Entry 6P94 (X-ray diffraction, 2.09 A resolution); this record covers chains A and V of the 5 polymer chains in the assembly.

# Chain A
Name: DNA-(apurinic or apyrimidinic site) lyase
Organism: Homo sapiens
Notes: EC 3.1.-.-, 4.2.99.18
Reference sequence: P27695 (APEX1_HUMAN); residue numbers follow UniProt; this construct covers 43-318
Amino-acid sequence (276 residues; each row starts with the number of its first residue):
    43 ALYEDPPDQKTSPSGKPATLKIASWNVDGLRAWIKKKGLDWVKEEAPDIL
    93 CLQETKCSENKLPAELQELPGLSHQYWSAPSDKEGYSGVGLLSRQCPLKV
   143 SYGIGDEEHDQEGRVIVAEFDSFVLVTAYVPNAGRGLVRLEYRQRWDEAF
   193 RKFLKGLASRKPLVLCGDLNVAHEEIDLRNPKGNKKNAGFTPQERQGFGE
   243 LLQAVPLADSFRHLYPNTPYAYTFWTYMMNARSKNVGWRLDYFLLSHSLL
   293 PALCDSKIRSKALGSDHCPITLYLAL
Construct notes: conflict Ala65 (Cys in P27695)
Bound ions: Mg2+: Glu96 (shared with 1 residue of chain D; 1 residue of chain P)
Reported in the primary citation:
  - conformationally variable residues: Trp83
  - mutagenesis - K98A: unchanged growth
  - mutagenesis - F266A: increased growth
  - mutagenesis - R177A, D210N: decreased growth in response to MMS
  - mutagenesis - D70A: increased growth in response to bleomycin
  - mutagenesis - D70A: unchanged growth in response to paraquat
  - mutagenesis - D210N: decreased growth in response to oxidising agents

# Chain V
Molecule: 21-nt DNA strand
Sequence (21 nucleotides; row label = number of the first residue in the row):
     1 GGATCCGTCGGGCGCATCAGC

# How chain A and chain V interact
Contacting residue pairs - 26 pairs, chain A then chain V:
  Asp70(A) - DG14(V)  sugar contact
  Gly71(A) - DG14(V)  phosphate contact
  Gly71(A) - DC15(V)  phosphate contact
  Leu72(A) - DC15(V)  phosphate contact
  Arg73(A) - DC15(V)  hydrogen bond to the phosphate
  Arg73(A) - DA16(V)  salt bridge to the phosphate
  Ala74(A) - DG14(V)  sugar contact
  Ala74(A) - DC15(V)  hydrogen bond to the phosphate
  Lys78(A) - DC13(V)  phosphate contact
  Lys78(A) - DG14(V)  salt bridge to the phosphate
  Lys98(A) - DG14(V)  base contact
  Lys98(A) - DC15(V)  sugar contact
  Glu126(A) - DA16(V)  phosphate contact
  Gly127(A) - DC15(V)  phosphate contact
  Gly127(A) - DA16(V)  sugar contact
  Tyr128(A) - DG14(V)  base contact
  Arg177(A) - DG10(V)  base contact
  Arg177(A) - DG11(V)  hydrogen bond to the base
  Lys224(A) - DC5(V)  phosphate contact
  Lys228(A) - DG7(V)  salt bridge to the phosphate
  Tyr269(A) - DG12(V)  sugar contact
  Tyr269(A) - DC13(V)  sugar contact
  Met270(A) - DG10(V)  base contact
  Met270(A) - DG11(V)  base contact
  Met270(A) - DG12(V)  sugar contact
  Met271(A) - DG10(V)  base contact

# Overview
16 residues of chain A and 9 residues of chain V are in contact, with 3 hydrogen bonds and 3 salt bridges.
Among the polar pairs are Arg177(A)-DG11(V), Arg73(A)-DC15(V) and Ala74(A)-DC15(V). From the paper: R177A and
D210N of chain A reduce growth in response to MMS; conformational variability at Trp83(A); 5 substitutions
were tested in all.
Here chain A is DNA-(apurinic or apyrimidinic site) lyase (Homo sapiens) and chain V is a 21-nt DNA strand.
Entry 6P94 (Human APE1 C65A AP-endonuclease product complex) was determined by X-ray diffraction, deposited
together with 6P93.
